PDB entry 5VT0 | electron microscopy, 3.78 A resolution | chains G and H of the 7 polymer chains in the assembly

== Chain G (and H) ==
Protein: DNA-directed RNA polymerase subunit alpha
Source organism: Escherichia coli (strain K12)
Notes: EC 2.7.7.6; chain H of this document is another copy of the same molecule, construct and numbering; everything in this record applies to it too
Reference sequence: P0A7Z4 (RPOA_ECOLI); residues 1-234 here = UniProt positions 1-234
Sequence (238 residues; numbered 1 to 238; the number before each row is that of its first residue):
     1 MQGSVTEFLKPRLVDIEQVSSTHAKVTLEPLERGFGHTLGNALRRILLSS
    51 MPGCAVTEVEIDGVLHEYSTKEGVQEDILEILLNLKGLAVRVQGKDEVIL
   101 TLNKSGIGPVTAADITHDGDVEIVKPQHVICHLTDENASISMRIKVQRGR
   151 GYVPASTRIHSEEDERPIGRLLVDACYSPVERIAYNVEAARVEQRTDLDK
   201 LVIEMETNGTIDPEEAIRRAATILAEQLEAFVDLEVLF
Disordered / not traced: 1-7, 236-238 (chain H: 1-5, 159-170, 235-238)
Sequence notes: expression tag (235-238)

== Interface between chain G and chain H ==
Pairs across the interface (43; chain G residue first):
  Phe-8(G) with Arg-150(H)
  Leu-9(G) with Gln-227(H), hydrogen bond (backbone-side chain)
  Lys-10(G) with Glu-226(H); Glu-229(H), salt bridge
  Pro-11(G) with Gln-227(H); Ala-230(H)
  Leu-13(G) with Phe-231(H), hydrophobic
  Glu-32(G) with Arg-150(H), salt bridge
  Arg-33(G) with Ser-50(H)
  Phe-35(G) with Ile-46(H), hydrophobic; Ile-223(H), hydrophobic; Gln-227(H)
  His-37(G) with Arg-45(H)
  Thr-38(G) with Arg-45(H)
  Leu-39(G) with Leu-228(H), hydrophobic
  Asn-41(G) with Asn-41(H)
  Arg-45(G) with Gly-34(H), hydrogen bond (side chain-backbone); His-37(H); Thr-38(H), hydrogen bond
  Ile-46(G) with Phe-35(H), hydrophobic
  Arg-150(G) with Glu-7(H), salt bridge; Phe-8(H); Glu-32(H), salt bridge
  Ile-217(G) with Phe-231(H), hydrophobic
  Arg-218(G) with Phe-231(H), hydrogen bond (side chain-backbone)
  Ala-221(G) with Leu-228(H); Phe-231(H), hydrophobic; Val-232(H), hydrophobic
  Thr-222(G) with Val-232(H); Asp-233(H)
  Leu-224(G) with Leu-224(H), hydrophobic; Leu-228(H), hydrophobic
  Glu-226(G) with Lys-10(H), salt bridge
  Gln-227(G) with Pro-11(H); Phe-35(H)
  Leu-228(G) with Leu-39(H), hydrophobic; Ala-221(H), hydrophobic; Leu-224(H), hydrophobic
  Ala-230(G) with Pro-11(H)
  Phe-231(G) with Leu-13(H), hydrophobic; Ile-217(H), hydrophobic; Arg-218(H), hydrogen bond (backbone-side chain); Ala-221(H), hydrophobic
Interface residues without a listed pair, chain G (33 interface residues in all): Leu-28, Gly-34, Ala-42, Ser-49, Ile-223, Ala-225, Val-232, Glu-235
Interface residues without a listed pair, chain H (32 interface residues in all): Leu-9, Ala-42, Leu-43

== Summary ==
The interface between chain G and chain H involves 33 residues on one side and 32 on the other, with 5
hydrogen bonds and 5 salt bridges. Among the polar pairs are Lys-10(G)/Glu-229(H), Glu-32(G)/Arg-150(H) and
Arg-150(G)/Glu-7(H).
Both chains are DNA-directed RNA polymerase subunit alpha (Escherichia coli (strain K12)). Entry 5VT0
(Escherichia coli 6S RNA derivative in complex with Escherichia coli RNA polymerase sigma70-holoenzyme) was
determined by electron microscopy.
